PDB entry 7X35 | electron microscopy, 3.19 A resolution | chains A and C of the 5 polymer chains in the assembly

== Chain A ==
Molecule: Virion protein 1
Source organism: Coxsackievirus B1
Reference sequence: W8GTF7 (W8GTF7_9ENTO); residue numbers follow UniProt; this construct covers 1-278
Sequence (278 residues; row label = number of the first residue in the row):
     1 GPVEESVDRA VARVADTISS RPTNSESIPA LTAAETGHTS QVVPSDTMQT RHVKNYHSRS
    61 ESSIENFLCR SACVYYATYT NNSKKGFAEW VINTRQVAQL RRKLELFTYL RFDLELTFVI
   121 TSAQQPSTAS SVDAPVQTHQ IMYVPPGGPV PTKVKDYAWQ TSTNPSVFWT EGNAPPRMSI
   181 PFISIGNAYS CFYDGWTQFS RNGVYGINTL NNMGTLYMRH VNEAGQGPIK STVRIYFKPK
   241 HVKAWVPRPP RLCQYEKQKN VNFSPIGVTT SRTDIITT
Not modelled in the structure: 1-57, 198-203, 277-278
Construct notes: conflict K84 (Glu in W8GTF7)

== Chain C ==
Molecule: VP3
Source organism: Coxsackievirus B1
Notes: EC 3.4.22.29, 3.6.1.15, 3.4.22.28, 2.7.7.48
Reference sequence: L7UV52 (L7UV52_9ENTO); residues 1-238 here correspond to UniProt positions 333-570 (UniProt number = residue number + 332)
Sequence (238 residues; numbered 1 to 238; the number before each row is that of its first residue):
     1 GLPVMTTPGS TQFLTSDDFQ SPSAMPQFDV TPEMQIPGRV NNLMEIAEVD SVVPVNNTED
    61 NVSSLKAYQI PVQSNSDNGK QVFGFPLQPG ANNVLNRTLL GEILNYYTHW SGSIKLTFMF
   121 CGSAMATGKF LLAYSPPGAG VPKNRKDAML GTHVIWDVGL QSSCVLCVPW ISQTHYRYVV
   181 EDEYTAAGYV TCWYQTNIVV PADVQSSCDI LCFVSACNDF SVRMLKDTPF IRQDTFYQ
Not modelled in the structure: 173-185

== Interface between chain A and chain C ==
Pairs across the interface (111):
  S58(A) - S221(C)
  S58(A) - V222(C)  hydrogen bond (backbone-backbone)
  S58(A) - R223(C)  hydrogen bond
  R59(A) - N42(C)
  R59(A) - D219(C)
  R59(A) - F220(C)
  E61(A) - Y107(C)  hydrogen bond (backbone-side chain)
  E61(A) - R223(C)
  E61(A) - M224(C)  hydrogen bond (side chain-backbone)
  S62(A) - N42(C)  hydrogen bond
  S62(A) - L43(C)  hydrogen bond (backbone-backbone)
  S62(A) - Y107(C)
  S62(A) - V222(C)
  S63(A) - N41(C)
  I64(A) - V40(C)
  I64(A) - N41(C)
  I64(A) - L43(C)  hydrophobic
  F67(A) - L43(C)  hydrophobic
  F67(A) - Y107(C)
  F67(A) - L225(C)  hydrophobic
  S71(A) - T15(C)  hydrogen bond (side chain-backbone)
  R95(A) - Y237(C)
  Q96(A) - Q233(C)  hydrogen bond (backbone-side chain)
  Q96(A) - F236(C)
  Q96(A) - Y237(C)  hydrogen bond (backbone-backbone)
  V97(A) - Q233(C)
  A98(A) - I231(C)
  A98(A) - Q233(C)  hydrogen bond (backbone-side chain)
  A98(A) - Y237(C)
  Q99(A) - D227(C)
  Q99(A) - T228(C)  hydrogen bond (side chain-backbone)
  Q99(A) - I231(C)  hydrogen bond (side chain-backbone)
  R101(A) - Y237(C)
  R102(A) - E102(C)  salt bridge
  R102(A) - Y106(C)  hydrogen bond
  R102(A) - I231(C)
  K103(A) - Y106(C)
  F107(A) - L43(C)  hydrophobic
  R111(A) - T31(C)  hydrogen bond (side chain-backbone)
  R111(A) - P32(C)
  R111(A) - E33(C)
  E115(A) - S21(C)  hydrogen bond
  T117(A) - F13(C)
  P165(A) - A24(C)
  P175(A) - F13(C)  hydrophobic
  R177(A) - D17(C)  salt bridge
  R177(A) - S21(C)
  M178(A) - P22(C)
  M178(A) - A24(C)  hydrophobic
  S179(A) - S21(C)
  S179(A) - P22(C)  hydrogen bond (backbone-backbone)
  S179(A) - S23(C)
  S179(A) - A24(C)  hydrogen bond (backbone-backbone)
  P181(A) - M25(C)
  F182(A) - V30(C)
  I183(A) - F28(C)  hydrophobic
  S184(A) - T31(C)  hydrogen bond (backbone-side chain)
  I185(A) - T31(C)
  G186(A) - T31(C)
  N187(A) - T31(C)
  N187(A) - P32(C)  hydrogen bond (side chain-backbone)
  N187(A) - M34(C)
  K238(A) - D18(C)  salt bridge
  K240(A) - S21(C)
  K243(A) - E33(C)  salt bridge
  K243(A) - R39(C)
  A244(A) - R39(C)
  A244(A) - V40(C)  hydrogen bond (backbone-backbone)
  W245(A) - I36(C)
  W245(A) - G38(C)
  W245(A) - R39(C)
  V246(A) - P37(C)
  V246(A) - G38(C)  hydrogen bond (backbone-backbone)
  P247(A) - V40(C)
  P247(A) - I46(C)  hydrophobic
  P250(A) - L99(C)
  P250(A) - E102(C)
  L252(A) - R97(C)
  Q254(A) - F230(C)
  Q254(A) - R232(C)
  Y255(A) - Y237(C)  hydrophobic
  K257(A) - Q238(C)
  Q258(A) - Y237(C)  hydrogen bond (side chain-backbone)
  Q258(A) - Q238(C)
  G267(A) - V62(C)
  V268(A) - V62(C)  hydrogen bond (backbone-backbone)
  V268(A) - Y68(C)
  V268(A) - R97(C)
  T269(A) - P54(C)
  T269(A) - N57(C)
  T269(A) - V62(C)
  T269(A) - R97(C)
  T270(A) - N57(C)
  S271(A) - N57(C)
  S271(A) - E59(C)
  S271(A) - V62(C)
  R272(A) - V55(C)  hydrogen bond (side chain-backbone)
  R272(A) - N57(C)  hydrogen bond
  R272(A) - T58(C)
  R272(A) - E59(C)
  R272(A) - G84(C)  hydrogen bond (side chain-backbone)
  I275(A) - V55(C)
  I275(A) - N56(C)
  I275(A) - I70(C)  hydrophobic
  I275(A) - V82(C)
  I275(A) - F83(C)  hydrophobic
  I275(A) - G84(C)
  I276(A) - Q81(C)
  I276(A) - V82(C)
  I276(A) - F83(C)  hydrophobic
  I276(A) - G84(C)
Other interface residues (no listed pair), chain A (67 interface residues in all): N66, R70, V74, Y75, Y109, V119, Y143, P145, I180, A188, Y236, C253, E256, T273
Other interface residues (no listed pair), chain C (67 interface residues in all): F19, M44, S63, S64, P71, F85, N92, N93, V94

== Overview ==
Chain A and chain C each contribute 67 residues to their interface; the contacts include 26 hydrogen bonds and
4 salt bridges. Polar pairs include R102(A)-E102(C), R177(A)-D17(C) and K238(A)-D18(C).
Here chain A is Virion protein 1 and chain C is VP3, both from Coxsackievirus B1. Entry 7X35 (Cryo-EM
structure of Coxsackievirus B1 A-particle in complex with nAb 8A10 (CVB1-A:8A10)) was determined by electron
microscopy, deposited together with 7X2G, 7X2I, 7X2O, 7X2T, 7X2W, 7X37 and 7 further entries.
